PDB entry 8OTT | electron microscopy, 3.30 A resolution | chains C and J of the 12 polymer chains in the assembly

== Chain C ==
Name: Histone H2A type 1-B/E
Source organism: Homo sapiens
UniProtKB: P04908 (H2A1B_HUMAN); residues 8-116 here correspond to UniProt positions 9-117 (UniProt number = residue number + 1)
Sequence (109 residues; numbered 8 to 116; the number before each row is that of its first residue):
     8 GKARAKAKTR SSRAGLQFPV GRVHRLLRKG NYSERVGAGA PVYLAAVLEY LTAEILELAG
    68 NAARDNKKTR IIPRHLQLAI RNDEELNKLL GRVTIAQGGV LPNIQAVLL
Covalent attachments: pentanedial (PTD) linked to Lys36
UniProt features mapped onto this chain:
  - modified residue: Lys9 (N6-(2-hydroxyisobutyryl)lysine), Lys13 (N6-(beta-hydroxybutyryl)lysine), Lys36 (N6-(2-hydroxyisobutyryl)lysine), Lys74 (N6-(2-hydroxyisobutyryl)lysine), Lys75 (N6-(2-hydroxyisobutyryl)lysine), Lys95 (N6-(2-hydroxyisobutyryl)lysine), Gln104 (N5-methylglutamine)
  - cross-link (Glycyl lysine isopeptide (Lys-Gly)): Lys13 (interchain with G-Cter in ubiquitin), Lys15 (interchain with G-Cter in ubiquitin)

== Chain J ==
Molecule: 144-nt DNA strand
Sequence (144 nucleotides; row label = number of the first residue in the row):
     2 CAGGATGTAT GCACGTGACC CGTGCCTGGA GACTAGGGAG TAATCCCCTT GGCGGTTAAA
    62 ACGCGGGGGA CAGCGCGTAC GTGCGTTTAA GCGGTGCTAG AGCTGTCTAC GACCAATTGA
   122 GCGGCCTGCA GACCGGGATT CTCC

== Interface between chain C and chain J ==
Pairs across the interface - 13 pairs, chain C then chain J:
  Arg29(C) with DC123(J), salt bridge to the phosphate
  Arg42(C) with DG112(J), hydrogen bond to the sugar; DA113(J), phosphate contact
  Val43(C) with DG112(J), sugar contact; DA113(J), hydrogen bond to the phosphate
  Gly44(C) with DG112(J), phosphate contact
  Ala45(C) with DG112(J), hydrogen bond to the phosphate
  Lys75(C) with DG132(J), phosphate contact; DA133(J), salt bridge to the phosphate
  Thr76(C) with DA131(J), hydrogen bond to the phosphate; DG132(J), hydrogen bond to the phosphate
  Arg77(C) with DA131(J), sugar contact; DG132(J), phosphate contact
Interface residues without a listed pair, chain C (11 interface residues in all): Thr16, Arg35, Glu41
Interface residues without a listed pair, chain J (7 interface residues in all): DA121

== Summary ==
11 residues of chain C and 7 residues of chain J are in contact; the contacts include 5 hydrogen bonds and 2
salt bridges. Polar contacts include Arg42(C)-DG112(J), Val43(C)-DA113(J) and Ala45(C)-DG112(J). Pentanedial
is covalently linked to Lys36(C).
Chain C is Histone H2A type 1-B/E (Homo sapiens) and chain J is a 144-nt DNA strand; the structure, MYC-MAX
bound to a nucleosome at SHL+5.8, was determined by electron microscopy, deposited together with 8OSJ, 8OSK,
8OSL and 8OTS.
